7BAK - chain A; structure by X-ray diffraction, 2.05 A resolution.

== Chain A ==
Protein: Main Protease
Source organism: Severe acute respiratory syndrome coronavirus 2
Notes: EC 3.4.19.12, 3.4.22.-, 3.4.22.69, 2.7.7.48, 3.6.4.12, 3.6.4.13, 3.1.13.-, 3.1.-.-, 2.1.1.-
Reference sequence: P0DTD1 (R1AB_SARS2); residues 1-306 here correspond to UniProt positions 3264-3569 (UniProt number = residue number + 3263)
Sequence (306 residues; row label = number of the first residue in the row):
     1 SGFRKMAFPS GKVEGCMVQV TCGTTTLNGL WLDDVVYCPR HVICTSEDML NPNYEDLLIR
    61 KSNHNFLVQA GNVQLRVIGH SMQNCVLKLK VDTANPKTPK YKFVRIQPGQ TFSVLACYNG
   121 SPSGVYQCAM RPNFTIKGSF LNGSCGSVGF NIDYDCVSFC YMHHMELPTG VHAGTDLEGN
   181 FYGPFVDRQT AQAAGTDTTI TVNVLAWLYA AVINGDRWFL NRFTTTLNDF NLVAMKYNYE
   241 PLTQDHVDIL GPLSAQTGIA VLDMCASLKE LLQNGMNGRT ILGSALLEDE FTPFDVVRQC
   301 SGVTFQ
Unresolved in the structure: 305-306
Covalently attached groups: selenium atom (SE) linked to C145
Small-molecule neighbours: selenium atom (SE): L27, H41, H164
Reported in the primary citation:
  - binding site for selenium atom: H41, C145
  - catalytic residues: C145 (proposed by the authors, not directly observed)

== In short ==
Covalently linked selenium atom: at C145. From the paper: the catalytic residue C145; a binding site for
selenium atom at H41 and C145.
Chain A is Main Protease (Severe acute respiratory syndrome coronavirus 2); the structure, Crystal structure
of SARS-CoV-2 main protease treated with ebselen, was determined by X-ray diffraction (same publication as
7BAJ and 7BAL).
